PDB entry 8GXC | X-ray diffraction, 2.50 A resolution | chains E and F of the 7 polymer chains in the assembly

[Chain E (and F)]
Name: U1 small nuclear ribonucleoprotein A
From: Homo sapiens
Notes: chain F of this document is another copy of the same molecule, construct and numbering; everything in this record applies to it too
Reference sequence: P09012 (SNRPA_HUMAN); residues 1-97 here correspond to UniProt positions 2-98 (UniProt number = residue number + 1)
Amino-acid sequence (97 residues; row label = number of the first residue in the row):
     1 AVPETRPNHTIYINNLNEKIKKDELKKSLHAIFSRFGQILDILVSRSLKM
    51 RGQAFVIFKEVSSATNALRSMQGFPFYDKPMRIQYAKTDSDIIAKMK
Differences from the reference sequence: engineered mutation His-30 (Tyr31 in P09012), Arg-35 (Gln36 in P09012)
Swiss-Prot annotation at these positions:
  - modified residue: Ala-1 (N-acetylalanine), Lys-59 (N6-acetyllysine)

[How chain E and chain F interact]
Contacting residue pairs (23):
  Glu-24(E) with Lys-27(F)
  Lys-27(E) with Glu-24(F); Ser-28(F); Tyr-77(F)
  Ser-28(E) with Lys-27(F); Ser-28(F), hydrogen bond; Ala-31(F)
  Ala-31(E) with Ser-28(F); Phe-76(F); Tyr-77(F), hydrogen bond (backbone-backbone)
  Ile-32(E) with Ile-32(F), hydrophobic; Phe-74(F), hydrophobic
  Ser-34(E) with Asp-78(F), hydrogen bond
  Arg-35(E) with Pro-75(F); Asp-78(F), hydrogen bond (backbone-side chain)
  Phe-74(E) with Phe-74(F), hydrophobic
  Pro-75(E) with Arg-35(F)
  Phe-76(E) with Ala-31(F)
  Tyr-77(E) with Lys-27(F); Ala-31(F), hydrogen bond (backbone-backbone); Ser-34(F)
  Asp-78(E) with Ser-34(F); Arg-35(F)
Other interface residues (no listed pair), chain F (14 interface residues in all): His-30, Met-71

[Summary]
12 residues of chain E face 14 of chain F across their interface; the contacts include 5 hydrogen bonds. Among
the polar pairs are Ser-28(E)/Ser-28(F), Ser-34(E)/Asp-78(F) and Arg-35(E)/Asp-78(F).
Chain E and chain F are both U1 small nuclear ribonucleoprotein A (Homo sapiens); the structure, Crystal
structure of NAD+ -II riboswitch in complex with NMN, was determined by X-ray diffraction (same publication as
8GXB).
